Entry 4U5B (X-ray diffraction, 3.50 A resolution); this record covers chains A and D of the 6 polymer chains in the assembly.

== Chain A (and D) ==
Name: Glutamate receptor 2
Source organism: Rattus norvegicus
Notes: chain D of this document is another copy of the same molecule, construct and numbering; everything in this record applies to it too
Reference sequence: P19491 (GRIA2_RAT); aligned to UniProt positions 25-838 over residues 6-824 (the alignment contains insertions or deletions, so no single offset holds)
Sequence (814 residues; row label = number of the first residue in the row; note: 5 numbers in that range are skipped by the numbering (no residue carries them; nothing is unmodelled there)):
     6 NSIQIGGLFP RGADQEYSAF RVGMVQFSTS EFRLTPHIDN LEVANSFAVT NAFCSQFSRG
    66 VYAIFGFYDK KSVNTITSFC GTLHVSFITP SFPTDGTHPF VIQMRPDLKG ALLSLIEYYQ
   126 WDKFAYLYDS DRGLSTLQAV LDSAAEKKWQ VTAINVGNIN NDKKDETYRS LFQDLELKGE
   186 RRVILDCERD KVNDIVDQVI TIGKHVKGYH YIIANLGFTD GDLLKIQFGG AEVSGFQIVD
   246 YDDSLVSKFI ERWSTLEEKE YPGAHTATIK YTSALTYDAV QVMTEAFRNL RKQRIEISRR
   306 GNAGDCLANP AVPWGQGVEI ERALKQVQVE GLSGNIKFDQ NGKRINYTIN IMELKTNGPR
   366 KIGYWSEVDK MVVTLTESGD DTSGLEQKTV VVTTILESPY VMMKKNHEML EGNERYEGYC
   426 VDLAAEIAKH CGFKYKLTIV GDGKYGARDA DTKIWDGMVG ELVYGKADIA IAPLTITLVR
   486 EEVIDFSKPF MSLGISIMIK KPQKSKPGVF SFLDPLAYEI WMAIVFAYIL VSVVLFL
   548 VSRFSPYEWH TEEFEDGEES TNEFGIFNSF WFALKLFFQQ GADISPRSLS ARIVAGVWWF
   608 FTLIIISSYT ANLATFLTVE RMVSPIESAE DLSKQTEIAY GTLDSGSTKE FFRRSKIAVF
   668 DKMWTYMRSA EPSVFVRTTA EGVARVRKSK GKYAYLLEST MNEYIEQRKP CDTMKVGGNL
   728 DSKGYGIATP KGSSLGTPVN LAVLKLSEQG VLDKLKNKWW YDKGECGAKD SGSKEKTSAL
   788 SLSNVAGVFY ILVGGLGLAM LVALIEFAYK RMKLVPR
Disordered / not traced: 383-390, 548-596, 776-784, 815-824 (chain D: 382-389, 548-596, 775-783, 815-824)
Sequence notes: engineered mutation Gly184 (Lys203 in P19491), Glu237 (Asn256 in P19491), Asp385 (Asn406 in P19491), Gln392 (Asn413 in P19491), Asp461 (Asn482 in P19491), Ala528 (Cys549 in P19491), Leu535 (Gly556 in P19491), Glu565 (Ser586 in P19491), Phe577 (Leu598 in P19491), Ala580 (Ser601 in P19491), Lys582 (Gly603 in P19491), Leu583 (Ala604 in P19491), Phe585 (Met606 in P19491), Ala589 (Cys610 in P19491), Ala598 (Gly619 in P19491), Ala602 (Gly623 in P19491), Thr622 (Ala643 in P19491), Ala815 (Cys836 in P19491), Arg818 (Ser839 in P19491), Met819 (Arg840 in P19491), Lys820 (Ala841 in P19491), Leu821 (Glu842 in P19491), Val822 (Ala843 in P19491), Pro823 (Lys844 in P19491)
UniProt features mapped onto this chain:
  - binding site (L-glutamate): Thr482
  - glycosylation: Asn351 (N-linked (GlcNAc...) asparagine)
Disulfides: Cys59-Cys311, Cys718-Cys773
Glycans and other covalent adducts: N-acetylglucosamine (NAG) linked to Asn351
Small-molecule neighbours:
  - FWF (N,N'-[biphenyl-4,4'-diyldi(2R)propane-2,1-diyl]dipropane-2-sulfonamide): Ile481, Lys493, Pro494, Phe495, Met496, Ser497, Ser729, Lys730, Gly731, Val750, Leu751, Ser754
  - 3-(carboxymethyl)-4-isopropenylproline (KAI): Glu402, Tyr450, Pro478, Leu479, Thr480, Arg485, Leu650, Ser652, Gly653, Ser654, Thr655, Thr686, Glu705, Met708, Tyr732
From the paper describing this entry:
  - mutagenesis - I633A, I633E: decreased signaling
  - mutagenesis - I633A, I633E: unchanged expression

== Interface between chain A and chain D ==
Residue-residue contacts (67):
  Ile481(A) - Lys493(D)
  Ile481(A) - Leu751(D)  hydrophobic
  Thr482(A) - Glu755(D)
  Leu483(A) - Leu748(D)  hydrophobic
  Leu483(A) - Leu751(D)  hydrophobic
  Leu483(A) - Lys752(D)
  Leu483(A) - Glu755(D)  hydrogen bond (backbone-side chain)
  Glu486(A) - Lys493(D)  salt bridge
  Glu486(A) - Asn747(D)
  Glu486(A) - Leu751(D)
  Phe491(A) - Lys493(D)  hydrogen bond (backbone-side chain)
  Ser492(A) - Lys493(D)
  Lys493(A) - Glu486(D)  salt bridge
  Lys493(A) - Phe491(D)  hydrogen bond (side chain-backbone)
  Lys493(A) - Ser492(D)
  Pro494(A) - Pro494(D)  hydrophobic
  Ile613(A) - Leu610(D)  hydrophobic
  Tyr616(A) - Ile611(D)
  Tyr616(A) - Ser614(D)
  Thr617(A) - Ser614(D)  hydrogen bond
  Thr617(A) - Thr617(D)
  Thr617(A) - Ala618(D)
  Leu620(A) - Ser615(D)
  Leu620(A) - Ala618(D)
  Ala621(A) - Ala618(D)
  Ala621(A) - Thr622(D)
  Leu624(A) - Asn619(D)
  Leu624(A) - Thr622(D)
  Thr625(A) - Thr622(D)
  Phe658(A) - Glu755(D)
  Arg661(A) - Glu755(D)  salt bridge
  Asn747(A) - Glu486(D)
  Leu748(A) - Leu483(D)
  Leu751(A) - Ile481(D)  hydrophobic
  Leu751(A) - Thr482(D)
  Leu751(A) - Leu483(D)  hydrophobic
  Leu751(A) - Glu486(D)
  Lys752(A) - Leu483(D)
  Glu755(A) - Thr482(D)
  Glu755(A) - Leu483(D)  hydrogen bond (side chain-backbone)
  Asp760(A) - Ser729(D)
  Ala786(A) - Asn619(D)
  Leu787(A) - Pro520(D)
  Leu787(A) - Leu521(D)  hydrophobic
  Leu787(A) - Ala522(D)
  Leu787(A) - Ile525(D)  hydrophobic
  Leu787(A) - Asn619(D)  hydrogen bond (backbone-side chain)
  Val795(A) - Phe608(D)  hydrophobic
  Val795(A) - Ile611(D)  hydrophobic
  Phe796(A) - Ala528(D)
  Phe796(A) - Ile529(D)
  Phe796(A) - Ala532(D)  hydrophobic
  Phe796(A) - Phe608(D)  hydrophobic
  Ile798(A) - Phe607(D)  hydrophobic
  Leu799(A) - Ala532(D)  hydrophobic
  Leu799(A) - Val536(D)  hydrophobic
  Leu799(A) - Val604(D)  hydrophobic
  Leu799(A) - Phe608(D)  hydrophobic
  Leu803(A) - Leu535(D)  hydrophobic
  Leu803(A) - Val536(D)  hydrophobic
  Leu803(A) - Val539(D)  hydrophobic
  Ala806(A) - Ser597(D)
  Ala806(A) - Val601(D)  hydrophobic
  Met807(A) - Leu542(D)  hydrophobic
  Val809(A) - Ser597(D)
  Ala810(A) - Ser597(D)
  Glu813(A) - Ser597(D)
Interface residues without a listed pair, chain A (46 interface residues in all): Glu487, Trp526, Thr609, Ser729, Ser754, Gln756, Ser788, Leu789, Val792, Gly802, Leu805
Interface residues without a listed pair, chain D (48 interface residues in all): Glu487, Asp519, Glu524, Ile600, Trp606, Ile612, Phe658, Ile664, Ser754, Asp760

== In short ==
46 residues of chain A and 48 residues of chain D are in contact; the contacts include 6 hydrogen bonds and 3
salt bridges. Polar pairs include Glu486(A)-Lys493(D), Arg661(A)-Glu755(D) and Leu483(A)-Glu755(D). From the
paper: I633A and I633E of chain A reduce signaling; I633A and I633E of chain A leave expression unchanged.
Both chains are Glutamate receptor 2 (Rattus norvegicus). Entry 4U5B (Crystal structure of GluA2 A622T,
con-ikot-ikot snail toxin, partial agonist KA and postitive modulator (R,R)-2b complex) was determined by
X-ray diffraction (same publication as 4U5C, 4U5D, 4U5E and 4U5F).
